PDB entry 5FMP | X-ray diffraction, 2.26 A resolution | chains B and C of the 4 polymer chains in the assembly

[Chain B]
Name: Hth-type transcriptional repressor kstr
From: Mycobacterium tuberculosis
UniProt: P96856 (KSTR_MYCTU); residue numbers follow UniProt; this construct covers 23-220
Sequence (205 residues; row label = number of the first residue in the row):
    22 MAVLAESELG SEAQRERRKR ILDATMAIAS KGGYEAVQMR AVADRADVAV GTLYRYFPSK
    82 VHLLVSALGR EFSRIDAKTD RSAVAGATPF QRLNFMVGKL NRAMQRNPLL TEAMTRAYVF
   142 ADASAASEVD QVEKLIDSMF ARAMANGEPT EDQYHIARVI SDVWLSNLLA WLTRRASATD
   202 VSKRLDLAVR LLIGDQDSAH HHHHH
Unresolved in the structure: 22-31, 215-226
Construct notes: expression tag (22, 221-226)
UniProt features mapped onto this chain:
  - DNA-binding region: Gln59 to Phe78 (H-T-H motif)

[Chain C]
Molecule: 16-nt DNA strand
Sequence (16 nucleotides; row label = number of the first residue in the row):
     1 CTAGAACGTG TTCTAA

[How chain B and chain C interact]
Pairs across the interface - 15 pairs, chain B then chain C:
  Val58(B) with DG10(C), phosphate contact
  Gln59(B) with DT9(C), hydrogen bond to the phosphate; DG10(C), phosphate contact
  Met60(B) with DG10(C), hydrogen bond to the phosphate; DT11(C), base contact
  Arg61(B) with DT9(C), base contact; DG10(C), hydrogen bond to the base; DT11(C), hydrogen bond to the base
  Val71(B) with DT12(C), base contact
  Tyr75(B) with DG10(C), sugar contact; DT11(C), hydrogen bond to the phosphate; DT12(C), base contact
  Ser80(B) with DT11(C), phosphate contact
  Lys81(B) with DG10(C), salt bridge to the phosphate; DT11(C), hydrogen bond to the phosphate

[Overview]
8 residues of chain B face 4 of chain C across their interface; the contacts include 6 hydrogen bonds and 1
salt bridge. Among the polar pairs are Arg61(B)-DG10(C), Arg61(B)-DT11(C) and Gln59(B)-DT9(C).
Chain B is Hth-type transcriptional repressor kstr (Mycobacterium tuberculosis) and chain C is a 16-nt DNA
strand; the structure, KstR, transcriptional repressor of cholesterol degradation in Mycobacterium
tuberculosis, bound to the DNA operator, was determined by X-ray diffraction.
